PDB entry 5FBU | X-ray diffraction, 2.85 A resolution | chain A

# Chain A
Name: Phosphoenolpyruvate synthase
Organism: Listeria monocytogenes  serotype 4b str. F2365
Amino-acid sequence (867 residues; numbered 1 to 867; the number before each row is that of its first residue):
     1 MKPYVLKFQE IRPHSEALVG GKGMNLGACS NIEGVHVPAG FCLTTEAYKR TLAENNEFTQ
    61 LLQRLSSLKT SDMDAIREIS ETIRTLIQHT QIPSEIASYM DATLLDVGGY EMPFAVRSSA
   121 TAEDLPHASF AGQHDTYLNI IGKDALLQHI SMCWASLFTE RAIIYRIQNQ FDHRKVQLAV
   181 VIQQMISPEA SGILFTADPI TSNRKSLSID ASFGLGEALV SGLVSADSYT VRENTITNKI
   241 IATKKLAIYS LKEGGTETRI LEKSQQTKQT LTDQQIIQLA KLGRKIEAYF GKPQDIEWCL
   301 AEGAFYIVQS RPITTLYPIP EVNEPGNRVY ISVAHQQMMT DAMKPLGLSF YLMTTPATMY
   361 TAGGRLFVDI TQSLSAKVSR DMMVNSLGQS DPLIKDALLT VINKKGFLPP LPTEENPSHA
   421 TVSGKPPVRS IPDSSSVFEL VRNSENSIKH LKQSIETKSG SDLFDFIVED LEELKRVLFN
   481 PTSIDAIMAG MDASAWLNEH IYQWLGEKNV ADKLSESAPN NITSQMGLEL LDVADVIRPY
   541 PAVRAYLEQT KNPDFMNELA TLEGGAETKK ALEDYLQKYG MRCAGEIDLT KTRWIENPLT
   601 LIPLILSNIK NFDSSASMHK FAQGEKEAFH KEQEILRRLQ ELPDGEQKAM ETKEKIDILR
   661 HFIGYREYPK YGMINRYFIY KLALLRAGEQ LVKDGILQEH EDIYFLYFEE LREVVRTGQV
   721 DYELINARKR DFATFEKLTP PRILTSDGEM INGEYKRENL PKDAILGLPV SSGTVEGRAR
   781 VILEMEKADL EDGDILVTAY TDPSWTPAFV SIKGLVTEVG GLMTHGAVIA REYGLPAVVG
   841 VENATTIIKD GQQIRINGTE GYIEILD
Unresolved in the structure: 1, 14-19, 40-45, 53-56, 68-74, 108-141, 165-172, 189-190, 211-226, 242-272, 300-304, 414-427
Small-molecule neighbours: Rifampin-phosphate (5WP): I331, S332, V333, Q336, Q337, Y351, T354, T355, P356, A357, M359, V368, I370, M383, L387, S390, L478, F479, I487, M488, M491, R666, K670, M673, M823, H825

# Summary
Bound to chain A: Rifampin-phosphate.
Chain A is Phosphoenolpyruvate synthase (Listeria monocytogenes  serotype 4b str. F2365); the structure,
Crystal structure of rifampin phosphotransferase RPH-Lm from Listeria monocytogenes in complex with
rifampin-phosphate, was determined by X-ray diffraction, deposited together with 5FBS and 5FBT.
